4COM - chains A and B; structure by X-ray diffraction, 1.92 A resolution.

# Chain A (and B)
Protein: Anaerobic ribonucleoside-triphosphate reductase
Source organism: Thermotoga maritima
Notes: EC 1.17.4.2; chain B of this document is another copy of the same molecule, construct and numbering; everything in this record applies to it too
Reference sequence: Q9WYL6 (Q9WYL6_THEMA); residue numbers follow UniProt; this construct covers 1-651
Sequence (651 residues; each row starts with the number of its first residue):
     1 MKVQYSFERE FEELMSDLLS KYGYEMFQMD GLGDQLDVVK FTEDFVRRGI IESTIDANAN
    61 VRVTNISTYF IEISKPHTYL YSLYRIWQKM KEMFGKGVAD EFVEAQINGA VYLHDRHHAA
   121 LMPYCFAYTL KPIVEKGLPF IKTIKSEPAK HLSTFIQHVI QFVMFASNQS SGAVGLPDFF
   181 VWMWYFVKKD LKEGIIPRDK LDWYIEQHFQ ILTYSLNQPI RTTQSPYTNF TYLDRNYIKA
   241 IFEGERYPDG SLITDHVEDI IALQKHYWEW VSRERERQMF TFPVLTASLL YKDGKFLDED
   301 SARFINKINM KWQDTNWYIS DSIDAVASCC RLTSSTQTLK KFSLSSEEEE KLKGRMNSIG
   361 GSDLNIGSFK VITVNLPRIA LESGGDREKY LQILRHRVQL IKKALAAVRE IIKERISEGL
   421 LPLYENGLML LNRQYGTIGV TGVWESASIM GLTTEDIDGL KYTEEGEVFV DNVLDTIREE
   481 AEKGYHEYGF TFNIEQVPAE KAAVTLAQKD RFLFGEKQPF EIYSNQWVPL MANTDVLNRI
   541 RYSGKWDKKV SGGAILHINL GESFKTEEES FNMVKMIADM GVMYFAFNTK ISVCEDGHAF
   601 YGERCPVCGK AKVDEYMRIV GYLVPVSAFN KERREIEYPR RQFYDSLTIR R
Disordered / not traced: 50-62, 331-349, 634-651 (chain B: 49-61, 329-349, 631-651)
Metal / ion sites: Zn2+: Cys-594, His-598, Cys-605, Cys-608
What the authors report for this chain:
  - catalytic residues: Cys-125 (by similarity / conservation)
  - mutagenesis - C329A, C330A: abolished catalytic activity

# Chain A / chain B interface
Pairs across the interface (130):
  Met-1(A) with Val-3(B); Gln-4(B); Tyr-5(B), hydrogen bond (backbone-backbone); Phe-7(B), hydrophobic; Glu-12(B), hydrogen bond (backbone-side chain)
  Lys-2(A) with Lys-2(B); Val-3(B); Gln-4(B)
  Val-3(A) with Met-1(B); Lys-2(B); Val-3(B), hydrogen bond (backbone-backbone); Tyr-5(B), hydrophobic; Leu-36(B), hydrophobic
  Gln-4(A) with Met-1(B); Lys-2(B); Asp-37(B)
  Tyr-5(A) with Met-1(B), hydrogen bond (backbone-backbone); Val-3(B), hydrophobic; Tyr-5(B), hydrogen bond; Leu-36(B); Asp-37(B); Val-38(B)
  Ser-6(A) with Asp-37(B), hydrogen bond; Val-39(B); Lys-40(B)
  Phe-7(A) with Met-1(B), hydrophobic; Val-39(B), hydrophobic
  Glu-12(A) with Met-1(B), hydrogen bond (side chain-backbone)
  Leu-36(A) with Val-3(B); Tyr-5(B)
  Asp-37(A) with Gln-4(B); Tyr-5(B); Ser-6(B), hydrogen bond
  Val-38(A) with Tyr-5(B)
  Val-39(A) with Ser-6(B); Phe-7(B), hydrophobic
  Lys-40(A) with Ser-6(B)
  Thr-42(A) with Tyr-81(B)
  Glu-43(A) with Tyr-81(B), hydrogen bond; Arg-85(B)
  Val-46(A) with Arg-415(B); Glu-418(B)
  Thr-64(A) with Gly-419(B)
  Asn-65(A) with Gln-169(B), hydrogen bond; Leu-420(B); Pro-422(B)
  Ile-66(A) with Leu-121(B); Gln-169(B); Leu-420(B), hydrogen bond (backbone-backbone); Leu-421(B), hydrophobic
  Tyr-69(A) with Thr-78(B); Leu-121(B), hydrophobic
  Phe-70(A) with His-117(B); His-118(B); Leu-121(B), hydrophobic
  His-77(A) with Val-38(B)
  Thr-78(A) with Tyr-69(B)
  Tyr-81(A) with Thr-42(B); Glu-43(B), hydrogen bond
  Arg-85(A) with Glu-43(B)
  His-118(A) with Phe-70(B)
  Leu-121(A) with Ile-66(B); Tyr-69(B), hydrophobic; Phe-70(B), hydrophobic
  Met-122(A) with Phe-70(B), hydrophobic
  Leu-138(A) with Gln-218(B)
  Ile-141(A) with Pro-219(B)
  Thr-143(A) with Pro-219(B); Thr-223(B)
  Ile-144(A) with Asn-217(B); Gln-278(B)
  Lys-145(A) with Gln-278(B), hydrogen bond (backbone-side chain); Glu-595(B), hydrogen bond (side chain-backbone); Asp-596(B)
  Ser-146(A) with Gln-218(B), hydrogen bond
  Glu-147(A) with Arg-277(B), salt bridge
  His-151(A) with Gln-207(B)
  Ser-153(A) with Gln-207(B); Ile-211(B)
  Thr-154(A) with Gln-207(B)
  Gln-157(A) with Ile-211(B); Ser-215(B), hydrogen bond; Gln-218(B)
  Gln-161(A) with Gln-218(B), hydrogen bond; Ile-220(B)
  Met-164(A) with Ile-220(B)
  Phe-165(A) with Ile-220(B)
  Asn-168(A) with Arg-221(B), hydrogen bond
  Gln-169(A) with Asn-65(B), hydrogen bond; Ile-66(B)
  Gly-194(A) with Lys-200(B), hydrogen bond (backbone-side chain)
  Ile-195(A) with Trp-203(B), hydrophobic
  Lys-200(A) with Gly-194(B), hydrogen bond (side chain-backbone)
  Trp-203(A) with His-151(B); Ile-195(B), hydrophobic
  Gln-207(A) with His-151(B); Ser-153(B); Thr-154(B)
  Gln-210(A) with Thr-154(B)
  Ile-211(A) with Gln-157(B)
  Tyr-214(A) with Ile-144(B), hydrophobic
  Ser-215(A) with Gln-157(B), hydrogen bond
  Asn-217(A) with Ile-144(B)
  Gln-218(A) with Ile-144(B); Ser-146(B), hydrogen bond; Gln-157(B); Gln-161(B), hydrogen bond
  Pro-219(A) with Ile-141(B); Thr-143(B)
  Ile-220(A) with Gln-161(B); Met-164(B); Phe-165(B)
  Arg-221(A) with Ile-71(B); Asn-168(B), hydrogen bond; Arg-221(B)
  Thr-223(A) with Thr-143(B)
  Gln-278(A) with Ile-144(B); Lys-145(B), hydrogen bond (side chain-backbone)
  Arg-415(A) with Val-46(B)
  Glu-418(A) with Val-46(B); Arg-62(B), hydrogen bond (backbone-side chain)
  Gly-419(A) with Thr-64(B)
  Leu-420(A) with Phe-45(B), hydrophobic; Arg-62(B); Asn-65(B); Ile-66(B), hydrogen bond (backbone-backbone)
  Leu-421(A) with Ile-66(B), hydrophobic
  Pro-422(A) with Asn-65(B)
  Glu-595(A) with Lys-145(B), hydrogen bond (backbone-side chain)
  Asp-596(A) with Lys-145(B)
Also at the interface, not in a pair above, chain A (78 interface residues in all): Phe-45, Gly-49, Ser-67, Ile-71, Ile-73, Ser-74, Leu-80, Tyr-84, His-117, Lys-142
Also at the interface, not in a pair above, chain B (80 interface residues in all): Met-15, Ser-67, Ile-73, Ser-74, His-77, Leu-80, Tyr-84, Met-122, Leu-138, Gln-210, Tyr-214, Phe-280, Glu-414

# Overview
78 residues of chain A face 80 of chain B across their interface; the contacts include 29 hydrogen bonds and 1
salt bridge. Polar contacts include Glu-147(A)/Arg-277(B), Met-1(A)/Glu-12(B) and Tyr-5(A)/Tyr-5(B).
Cys-594(A), His-598(A), Cys-605(A) and Cys-608(A) form the Zn2+ site. From the paper: the catalytic residue
Cys-125(A); C329A and C330A of chain A abolish catalytic activity.
Chain A and chain B are both Anaerobic ribonucleoside-triphosphate reductase (Thermotoga maritima); the
structure, Crystal structure of the anaerobic ribonucleotide reductase from Thermotoga maritima with MES in
the active site, was determined by X-ray diffraction, deposited together with 4COJ, 4COL, 4COI and 4CON.
